6FVF - chain A; structure by X-ray diffraction, 1.47 A resolution.

== Chain A ==
Molecule: Casein kinase II subunit alpha
Source organism: Homo sapiens
Notes: EC 2.7.11.1
Reference sequence: P68400 (CSK21_HUMAN); residue numbers follow UniProt; this construct covers 2-329
Chain sequence (328 residues; numbered 2 to 329; the number before each row is that of its first residue):
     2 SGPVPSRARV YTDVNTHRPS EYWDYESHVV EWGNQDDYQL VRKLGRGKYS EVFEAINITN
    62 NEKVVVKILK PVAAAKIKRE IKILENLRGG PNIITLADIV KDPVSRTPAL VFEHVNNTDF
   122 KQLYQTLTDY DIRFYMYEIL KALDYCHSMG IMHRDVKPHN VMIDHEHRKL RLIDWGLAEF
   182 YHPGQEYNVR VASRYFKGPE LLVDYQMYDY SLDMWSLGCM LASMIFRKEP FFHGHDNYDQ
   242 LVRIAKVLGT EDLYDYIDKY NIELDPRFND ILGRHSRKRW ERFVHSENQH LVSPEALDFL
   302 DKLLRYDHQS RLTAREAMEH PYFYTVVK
Unresolved in the structure: 2
Differences from the reference sequence: engineered mutation Ser21 (Arg in P68400), Ala74 (Lys in P68400), Ala75 (Lys in P68400), Ala76 (Lys in P68400)
Ligand contacts:
  - 503 ([1-[2-(phenylsulfonylamino)ethyl]piperidin-4-yl]methyl 5-fluoranyl-2-methoxy-1H-indole-3-carboxylate): Gln36, Asp37, Tyr39, Leu41, Arg47, Ser51, Glu52, Val67, Ile69, Leu70, Lys71, Pro72, Val101, Asp103, Pro104, Val105, Ser106, Thr108, Ala110
  - ATP (adenosine-5'-triphosphate): Leu45, Val53, Val66, Ile95, Phe113, Glu114, Val116, Met163, Ile174
UniProt features mapped onto this chain:
  - region: Gln36 to Leu41 (Interaction with beta subunit)
  - active site: Asp156 (Proton acceptor)
  - binding site (ATP): Leu45 to Val53, Lys68
  - natural variant: Arg47 (R47Q: In OCNDS), Tyr50 (Y50S: In OCNDS), Asp175 (D175G: In OCNDS), Lys198 (K198R: In OCNDS)
From the paper describing this entry:
  - binding site for 503: Gln36, Tyr39, Arg47, Glu52, Lys71, Asp103, Ser106, Thr108

== In short ==
Bound to chain A: compound 503 and ATP. From UniProt: active-site residue Asp156 and 10 ATP-binding residues.
The paper reports a binding site for 503 at Gln36, Tyr39 and Arg47 among others.
Chain A is Casein kinase II subunit alpha (Homo sapiens); the structure, The Structure of CK2alpha with CCh503
bound, was determined by X-ray diffraction, deposited together with 6FVG.
